3P8C - chains A and E of the 5 polymer chains in the assembly; structure by X-ray diffraction, 2.29 A resolution.

== Chain A ==
Molecule: Cytoplasmic FMR1-interacting protein 1
Organism: Homo sapiens
UniProtKB: Q7L576 (CYFP1_HUMAN); residues 1-1253 here = UniProt positions 1-1253
Chain sequence (1253 residues; each row starts with the number of its first residue):
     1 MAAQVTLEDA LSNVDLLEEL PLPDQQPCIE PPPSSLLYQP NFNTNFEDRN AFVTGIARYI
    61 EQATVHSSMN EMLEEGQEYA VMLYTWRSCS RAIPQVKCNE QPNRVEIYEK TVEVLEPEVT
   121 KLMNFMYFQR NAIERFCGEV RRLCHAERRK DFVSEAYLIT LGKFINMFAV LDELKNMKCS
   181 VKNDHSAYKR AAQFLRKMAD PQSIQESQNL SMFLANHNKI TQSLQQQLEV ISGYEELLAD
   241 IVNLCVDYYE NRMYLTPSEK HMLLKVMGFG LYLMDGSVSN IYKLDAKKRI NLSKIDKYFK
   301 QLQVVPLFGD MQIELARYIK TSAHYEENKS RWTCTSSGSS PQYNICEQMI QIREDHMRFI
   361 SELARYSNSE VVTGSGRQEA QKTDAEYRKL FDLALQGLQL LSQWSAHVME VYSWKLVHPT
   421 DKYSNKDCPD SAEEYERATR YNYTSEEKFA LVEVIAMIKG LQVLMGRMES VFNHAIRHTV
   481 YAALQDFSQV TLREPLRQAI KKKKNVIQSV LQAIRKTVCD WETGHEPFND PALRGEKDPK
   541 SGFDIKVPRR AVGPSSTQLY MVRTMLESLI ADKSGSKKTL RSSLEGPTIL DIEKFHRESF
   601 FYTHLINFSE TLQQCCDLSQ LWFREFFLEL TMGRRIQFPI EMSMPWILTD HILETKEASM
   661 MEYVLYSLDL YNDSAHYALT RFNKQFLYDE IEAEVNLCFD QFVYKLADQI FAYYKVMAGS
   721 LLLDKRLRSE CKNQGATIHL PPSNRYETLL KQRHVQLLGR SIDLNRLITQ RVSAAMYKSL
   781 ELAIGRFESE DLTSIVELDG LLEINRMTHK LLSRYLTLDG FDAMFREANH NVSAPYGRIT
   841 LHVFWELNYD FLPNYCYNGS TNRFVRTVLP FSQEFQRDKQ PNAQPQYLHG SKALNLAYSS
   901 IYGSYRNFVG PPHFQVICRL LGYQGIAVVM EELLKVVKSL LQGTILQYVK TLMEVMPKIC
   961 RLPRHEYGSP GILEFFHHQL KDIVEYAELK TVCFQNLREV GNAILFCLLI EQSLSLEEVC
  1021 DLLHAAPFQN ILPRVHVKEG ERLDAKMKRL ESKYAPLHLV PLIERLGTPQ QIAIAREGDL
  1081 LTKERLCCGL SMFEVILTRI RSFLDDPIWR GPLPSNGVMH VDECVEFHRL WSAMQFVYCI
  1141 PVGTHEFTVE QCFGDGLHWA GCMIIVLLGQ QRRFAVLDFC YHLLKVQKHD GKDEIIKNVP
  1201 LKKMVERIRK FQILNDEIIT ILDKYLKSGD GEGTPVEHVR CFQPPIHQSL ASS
Disordered / not traced: 1-4, 23-56, 338-344, 368-379, 540-542, 572-577, 1228-1236, 1251-1253
Swiss-Prot annotation at these positions:
  - modified residue: S583 (Phosphoserine), T1234 (Phosphothreonine)
  - natural variant: G820 (G820D; G820S)
  - mutagenesis: C179 (C179R: Reduced interaction with RAC1), R190 (R190D: Reduced interaction with RAC1), E434 (E434K: Reduced interaction with RAC1; when associated with A-626), F626 (F626A: Reduced interaction with RAC1; when associated with K-434), M632 (M632D: Reduced interaction with RAC1), L697 (L697D: Constitutive induction of the formation of actin filaments; when associated with D-704), Y704 (Y704D: Constitutive induction of the formation of actin filaments; when associated with D-697), L841 (L841A: Constitutive induction of the formation of actin filaments; when associated with 844-A-A-845), F844 to W845 (Constitutive induction of the formation of actin filaments; when associated with A-841)
Reported in the primary citation:
  - mutagenesis - L841A/F844A/W845A: increased signaling in response to Arp2/3 complex
  - mutagenesis - F686E, L697D/Y704D: increased signaling
  - mutagenesis - L697D/Y704D: increased binding to Rac1
  - mutagenesis - E250K/Q399A, L841A/F844A/W845A: unchanged binding to Rac1
  - mutagenesis - C179R, R190D, E434K/F626A, M632D: decreased binding to Rac1

== Chain E ==
Molecule: Probable protein BRICK1
Organism: Homo sapiens
UniProtKB: Q8WUW1 (BRK1_HUMAN); residues 1-75 here = UniProt positions 1-75
Chain sequence (75 residues; each row starts with the number of its first residue):
     1 MAGQEDPVQR EIHQDWANRE YIEIITSSIK KIADFLNSFD MSCRSRLATL NEKLTALERR
    61 IEYIEARVTK GETLT
Disordered / not traced: 1-9, 74-75
Swiss-Prot annotation at these positions:
  - modified residue: A2 (N-acetylalanine)

== Interface between chain A and chain E ==
Contacting residue pairs (51; chain A residue first):
  E469(A) - K30(E)  salt bridge
  S470(A) - K31(E)
  R477(A) - E23(E)  salt bridge
  Y481(A) - W16(E)  hydrophobic
  Q485(A) - W16(E)
  K516(A) - I12(E)
  V518(A) - W16(E)  hydrogen bond (backbone-side chain)
  C519(A) - I12(E)
  C519(A) - H13(E)  hydrogen bond (backbone-side chain)
  D520(A) - H13(E)  salt bridge
  D520(A) - W16(E)
  W521(A) - H13(E)  hydrogen bond (backbone-side chain)
  G524(A) - R10(E)
  G524(A) - H13(E)  hydrogen bond (backbone-side chain)
  R550(A) - W16(E)
  R550(A) - A17(E)
  R550(A) - E20(E)  salt bridge
  A551(A) - E20(E)  hydrogen bond (backbone-side chain)
  A551(A) - E23(E)
  V552(A) - W16(E)
  V552(A) - R19(E)
  V552(A) - E20(E)
  V552(A) - E23(E)
  G553(A) - W16(E)
  G553(A) - R19(E)  hydrogen bond (backbone-side chain)
  P554(A) - W16(E)  hydrophobic
  P554(A) - R19(E)
  S555(A) - R19(E)
  Q558(A) - W16(E)
  Q558(A) - R19(E)  hydrogen bond
  R753(A) - A48(E)
  R753(A) - E52(E)  salt bridge
  H754(A) - M41(E)
  H754(A) - R44(E)
  H754(A) - S45(E)  hydrogen bond
  Q756(A) - M41(E)
  S761(A) - R44(E)
  D763(A) - A48(E)
  N765(A) - E52(E)
  R766(A) - N51(E)
  R766(A) - T55(E)
  T817(A) - E52(E)  hydrogen bond
  T817(A) - A56(E)
  D819(A) - R59(E)  salt bridge
  A823(A) - Y63(E)
  R826(A) - Y63(E)
  R826(A) - R67(E)
  V832(A) - Y63(E)  hydrophobic
  V832(A) - A66(E)
  V832(A) - R67(E)
  S833(A) - A66(E)
Interface residues without a listed pair, chain A (38 interface residues in all): N473, L484, T517, S773, Y777, L816, D822
Interface residues without a listed pair, chain E (26 interface residues in all): D15, S27, T49, T69
The authors on this interface:
  - interface residues, chain E: Q14(E)

== In short ==
The interface between chain A and chain E involves 38 residues on one side and 26 on the other; the contacts
include 9 hydrogen bonds and 6 salt bridges. Polar pairs include E469(A)-K30(E), R477(A)-E23(E) and
D520(A)-H13(E). The paper reports that C179R, R190D and E434K/F626A of chain A, among others, reduce binding
to Rac1; the interface residue Q14(E); 8 substitutions were tested in all.
Here chain A is Cytoplasmic FMR1-interacting protein 1 and chain E is Probable protein BRICK1, both from Homo
sapiens. Entry 3P8C (Structure and Control of the Actin Regulatory WAVE Complex) was determined by X-ray
diffraction.
